8EG7 - chains B and I of the 8 polymer chains in the assembly; structure by electron microscopy, 3.20 A resolution.

[Chain B]
Molecule: template DNA
Sequence (32 nucleotides; numbered 1 to 32; the number before each row is that of its first residue):
     1 TCTGAATTTA CGGGCGCAAC TATGCCGGAC GC
Unresolved in the structure: 32

[Chain I]
Molecule: DNA-directed RNA polymerase subunit beta
Organism: Escherichia coli
Notes: EC 2.7.7.6
Reference sequence: P0A8V4 (RPOB_ECO57); residues 1-1342 here = UniProt positions 1-1342
Sequence (1342 residues; row label = number of the first residue in the row):
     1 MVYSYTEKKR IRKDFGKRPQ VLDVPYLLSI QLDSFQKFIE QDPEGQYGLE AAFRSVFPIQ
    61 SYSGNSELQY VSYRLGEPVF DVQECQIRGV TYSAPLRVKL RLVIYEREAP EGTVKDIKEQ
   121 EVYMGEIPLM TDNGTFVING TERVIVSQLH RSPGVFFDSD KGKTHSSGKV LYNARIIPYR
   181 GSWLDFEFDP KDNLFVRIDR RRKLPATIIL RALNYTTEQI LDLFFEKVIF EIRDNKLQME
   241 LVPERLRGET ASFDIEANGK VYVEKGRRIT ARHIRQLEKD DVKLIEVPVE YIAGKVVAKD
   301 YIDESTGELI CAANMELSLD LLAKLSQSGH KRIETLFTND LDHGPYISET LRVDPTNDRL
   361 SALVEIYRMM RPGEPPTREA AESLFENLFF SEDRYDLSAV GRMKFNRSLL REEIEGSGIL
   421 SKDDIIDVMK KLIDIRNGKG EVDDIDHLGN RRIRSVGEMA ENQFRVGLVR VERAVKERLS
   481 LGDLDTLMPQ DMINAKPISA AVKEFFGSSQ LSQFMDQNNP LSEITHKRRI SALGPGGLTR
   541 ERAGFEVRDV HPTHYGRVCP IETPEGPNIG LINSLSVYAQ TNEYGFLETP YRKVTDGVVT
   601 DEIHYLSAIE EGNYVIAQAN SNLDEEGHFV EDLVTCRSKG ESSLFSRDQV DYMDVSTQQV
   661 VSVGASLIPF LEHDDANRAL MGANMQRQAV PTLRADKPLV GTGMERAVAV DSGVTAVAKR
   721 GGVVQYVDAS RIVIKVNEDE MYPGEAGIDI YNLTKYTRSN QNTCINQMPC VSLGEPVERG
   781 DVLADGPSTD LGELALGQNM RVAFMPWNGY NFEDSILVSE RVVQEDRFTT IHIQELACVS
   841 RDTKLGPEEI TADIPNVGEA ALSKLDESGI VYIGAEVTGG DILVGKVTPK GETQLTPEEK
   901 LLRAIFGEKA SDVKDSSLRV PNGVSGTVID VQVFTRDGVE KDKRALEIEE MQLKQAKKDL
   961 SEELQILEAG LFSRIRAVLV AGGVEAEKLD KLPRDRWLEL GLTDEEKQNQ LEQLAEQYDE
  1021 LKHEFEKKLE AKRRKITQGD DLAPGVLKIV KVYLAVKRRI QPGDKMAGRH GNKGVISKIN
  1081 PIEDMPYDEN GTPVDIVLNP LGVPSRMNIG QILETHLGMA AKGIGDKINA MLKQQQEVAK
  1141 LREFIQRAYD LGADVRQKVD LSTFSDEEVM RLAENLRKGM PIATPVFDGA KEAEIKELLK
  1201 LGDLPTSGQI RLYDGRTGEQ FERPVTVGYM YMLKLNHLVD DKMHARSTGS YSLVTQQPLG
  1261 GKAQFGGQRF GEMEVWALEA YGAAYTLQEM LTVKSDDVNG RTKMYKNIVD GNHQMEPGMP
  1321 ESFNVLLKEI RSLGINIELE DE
Unresolved in the structure: 1, 891-912
Ligand contacts:
  - chapso (1N7), molecule 1: Gln-46, Tyr-47, Tyr-179, Asp-396, Ser-398, Ala-399, Val-400, Arg-452, Glu-458, Glu-461, Asn-462, Glu-583, Tyr-584
  - chapso (1N7), molecule 2: Gln-725, Tyr-726, Arg-731, Glu-962, Gln-965, Ile-966, Ala-969, Ser-973
Swiss-Prot annotation at these positions:
  - modified residue (N6-acetyllysine): Lys-1022, Lys-1200

[Chain B / chain I interface]
Pairs across the interface - 13 pairs, chain B then chain I:
  DA18(B) / Arg-1269(I)  salt bridge to the phosphate
  DA18(B) / Gly-1271(I)  phosphate contact
  DA19(B) / Gln-1268(I)  sugar contact
  DA19(B) / Arg-1269(I)  hydrogen bond to the phosphate
  DC20(B) / Gly-1261(I)  phosphate contact
  DC20(B) / Lys-1262(I)  hydrogen bond to the phosphate
  DT21(B) / Lys-1262(I)  phosphate contact
  DT21(B) / Ala-1263(I)  phosphate contact
  DA22(B) / Phe-514(I)  sugar contact
  DT23(B) / Thr-141(I)  sugar contact
  DT23(B) / Arg-143(I)  hydrogen bond to the phosphate
  DT23(B) / Phe-514(I)  sugar contact
  DG24(B) / Asn-139(I)  hydrogen bond to the phosphate
Also at the interface, not in a pair above, chain B (11 interface residues in all): DT8, DT9, DC17, DA29
Also at the interface, not in a pair above, chain I (18 interface residues in all): Ile-138, Lys-191, Lys-496, Gly-507, Ser-508, Asn-762, Gly-1267, Met-1273

[Overview]
11 residues of chain B and 18 residues of chain I are in contact; the contacts include 4 hydrogen bonds and 1
salt bridge. Polar pairs include DA19(B)/Arg-1269(I), DC20(B)/Lys-1262(I) and DT23(B)/Arg-143(I). Chain I
binds chapso.
Chain B is template DNA and chain I is DNA-directed RNA polymerase subunit beta (Escherichia coli); the
structure, Cryo-EM structure of pre-consensus elemental paused elongation complex, was determined by electron
microscopy, deposited together with 8EG8, 8EGB, 8EH8, 8EH9, 8EHA, 8EHF and 8EHI.
